Entry 3AEU (X-ray diffraction, 2.90 A resolution); this record covers chains A and D of the 4 polymer chains in the assembly.

== Chain A ==
Molecule: Light-independent protochlorophyllide reductase subunit N
Source organism: Rhodobacter capsulatus
Notes: EC 1.18.-.-
Reference sequence: P26164 (BCHN_RHOCA); residue numbers follow UniProt; this construct covers 2-424
Amino-acid sequence (436 residues; row label = number of the first residue in the row; numbers below 1 keep their minus sign (Met-11 is residue -11)):
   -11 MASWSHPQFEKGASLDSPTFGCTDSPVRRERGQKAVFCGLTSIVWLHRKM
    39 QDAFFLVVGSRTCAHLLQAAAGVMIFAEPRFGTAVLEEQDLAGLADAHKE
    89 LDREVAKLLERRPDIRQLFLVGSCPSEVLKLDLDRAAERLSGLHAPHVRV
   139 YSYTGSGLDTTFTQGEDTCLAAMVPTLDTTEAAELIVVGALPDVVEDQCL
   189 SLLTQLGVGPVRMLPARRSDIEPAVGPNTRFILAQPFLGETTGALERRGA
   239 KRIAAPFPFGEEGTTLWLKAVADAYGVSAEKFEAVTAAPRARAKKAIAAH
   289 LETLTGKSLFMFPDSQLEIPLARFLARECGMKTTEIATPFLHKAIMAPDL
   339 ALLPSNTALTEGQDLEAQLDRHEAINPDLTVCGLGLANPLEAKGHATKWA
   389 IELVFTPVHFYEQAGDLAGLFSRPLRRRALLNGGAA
Disordered / not traced: -11 to 6, 421-424
Construct notes: expression tag (-11 to 1)
Metal / ion sites: 4Fe-4S cluster Fe: Cys26, Cys51, Cys112
Ligand contacts: 4Fe-4S cluster (SF4): Cys26, Leu28, Thr50, Cys51, Leu54, Ser111, Cys112, Pro113, Gly143, Ser144, Gly145
UniProt features mapped onto this chain:
  - binding site ([4Fe-4S] cluster): Cys26, Cys51, Cys112
  - mutagenesis: Phe25 (F25A: Retains 50% activity), Cys26 (C26A: Does not form heterotetramers), Cys51 (C51A: Does not form heterotetramers), Cys112 (C112A: Does not form heterotetramers)

== Chain D ==
Molecule: Light-independent protochlorophyllide reductase subunit B
Source organism: Rhodobacter capsulatus
Notes: EC 1.18.-.-
Reference sequence: P26163 (BCHB_RHOCA); numbering as in UniProt (aligned over 1-525)
Amino-acid sequence (525 residues; row label = number of the first residue in the row):
     1 MKLTLWTYEGPPHVGAMRVATAMKDLQLVLHGPQGATYADLLFTMIERRN
    51 ARPPVSFSTFEASHMGTDTAILLKDALAAAHARYKPQAMAVALTCTAELL
   101 QDDPNGISRALNLPVPVVPLELPSYSRKENYGADETFRALVRALAVPMER
   151 TPEVTCNLLGATALGFRHRDDVAEVTKLLATMGIKVNVCAPLGASPDDLR
   201 KLGQAHFNVLMYPETGESAARHLERACKQPFTKIVPIGVGATRDFLAEVS
   251 KITGLPVVTDESTLRQPWWSASVDSTYLTGKRVFIFGDGTHVIAAARIAA
   301 KEVGFEVVGMGCYNREMARPLRTAAAEYGLEALITDDYLEVEKAIEAAAP
   351 ELILGTQMERNIAKKLGLPCAVISAPVHVQDFPARYAPQMGFEGANVLFD
   401 TWVHPLVMGLEEHLLTMFREDFEFHDAAGASHHGGKAVAREESPVAPADL
   451 APAATSDTPAAPSPVVVTQASGEIRWMPEAERELRKIPFFVRGKAKRNTE
   501 LYAAHKGVCDITVETLYEAKAHYAR
Disordered / not traced: 420-525
Construct notes: engineered mutation Ala36 (Asp in P26163)
Ligand contacts: 4Fe-4S cluster (SF4): Pro33, Gln34, Gly35, Ala36, Cys95, Thr96
UniProt features mapped onto this chain:
  - active site: Asp274 (Proton donor)
  - binding site (substrate): Gly409, Leu410
  - mutagenesis: Cys95 (C95A: Does not form heterotetramers), Asp274 (D274A: Almost no enzymatic activity), Met408 (M408A: Retains 85% activity), Leu410 (L410A: Almost no enzymatic activity)

== Interface between chain A and chain D ==
Residue-residue contacts (25):
  Arg36(A) - Met417(D)
  Arg36(A) - Phe418(D)
  Val61(A) - Glu411(D)
  Val61(A) - Leu414(D)  hydrophobic
  Val61(A) - Leu415(D)  hydrophobic
  Met62(A) - Phe418(D)  hydrophobic
  Ala65(A) - Phe418(D)  hydrophobic
  Ala375(A) - Val273(D)  hydrophobic
  Asn376(A) - Trp268(D)
  Asn376(A) - Ser272(D)
  Asn376(A) - Val273(D)
  Glu379(A) - Val273(D)
  Ala380(A) - Trp268(D)
  Thr385(A) - Val273(D)
  Arg411(A) - Tyr277(D)
  Arg415(A) - Ser270(D)  hydrogen bond (side chain-backbone)
  Arg415(A) - Ser275(D)
  Arg415(A) - Thr276(D)
  Arg415(A) - Thr279(D)  hydrogen bond
  Arg415(A) - Val303(D)  hydrogen bond (side chain-backbone)
  Leu418(A) - Ala300(D)
  Leu418(A) - Gly304(D)
  Leu419(A) - Ser270(D)
  Leu419(A) - Ala271(D)  hydrophobic
  Leu419(A) - Glu302(D)
Also at the interface, not in a pair above, chain A (17 interface residues in all): Phe64, Leu372, Trp387, Pro412
Also at the interface, not in a pair above, chain D (21 interface residues in all): Leu278, Lys301, Arg419

== In short ==
The interface between chain A and chain D involves 17 residues on one side and 21 on the other; the contacts
include 3 hydrogen bonds. Polar contacts include Arg415(A)-Ser270(D), Arg415(A)-Thr279(D) and
Arg415(A)-Val303(D). Bound to chain A: 4Fe-4S cluster. Chain D binds 4Fe-4S cluster.
Chain A is Light-independent protochlorophyllide reductase subunit N and chain D is Light-independent
protochlorophyllide reductase subunit B, both from Rhodobacter capsulatus; the structure, Structure of the
light-independent protochlorophyllide reductase catalyzing a key reduction for greening in the dark, was
determined by X-ray diffraction (same publication as 3AEK, 3AEQ, 3AER, 3AES and 3AET).
